8R5G - chains Z and Y of the 12 polymer chains in the assembly; structure by electron microscopy, 4.28 A resolution (low resolution: residue-level contacts below are approximate; hydrogen-bond / salt-bridge calls are withheld).

[Chain Z (and Y)]
Molecule: Putative neck protein
Organism: Staphylococcus phage 812
Notes: chain Y of this document is another copy of the same molecule, construct and numbering; everything in this record applies to it too
Reference sequence: A1YTN6 (A1YTN6_9CAUD); numbering as in UniProt (aligned over 1-302)
Sequence (302 residues; each row starts with the number of its first residue):
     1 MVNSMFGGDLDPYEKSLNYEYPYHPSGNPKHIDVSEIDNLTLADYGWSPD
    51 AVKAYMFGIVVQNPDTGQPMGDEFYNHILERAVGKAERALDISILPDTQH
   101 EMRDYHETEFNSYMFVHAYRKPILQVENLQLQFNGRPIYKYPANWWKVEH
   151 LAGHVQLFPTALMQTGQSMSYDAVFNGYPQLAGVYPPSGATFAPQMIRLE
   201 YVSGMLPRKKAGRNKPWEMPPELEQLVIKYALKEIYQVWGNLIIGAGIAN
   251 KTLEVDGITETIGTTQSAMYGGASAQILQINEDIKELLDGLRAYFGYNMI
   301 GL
Disordered / not traced: 1-15, 162-189

[Chain Z / chain Y interface]
Residue-residue contacts (83):
  Ser26(Z) - Gly135(Y)
  Ala54(Z) - Phe74(Y)
  Tyr55(Z) - His77(Y)
  Tyr55(Z) - Ile78(Y)
  Tyr55(Z) - Val238(Y)
  Phe57(Z) - Gln62(Y)
  Phe57(Z) - Asn63(Y)
  Phe57(Z) - Gln68(Y)
  Phe57(Z) - Pro69(Y)
  Phe57(Z) - Met70(Y)
  Phe57(Z) - Val238(Y)
  Phe57(Z) - Leu242(Y)
  Gly58(Z) - Asn63(Y)
  Gly58(Z) - Pro64(Y)
  Ile59(Z) - Asn241(Y)
  Tyr113(Z) - Phe192(Y)
  Tyr113(Z) - Ala193(Y)
  Asn144(Z) - Asn134(Y)
  Lys147(Z) - Pro194(Y)
  Lys147(Z) - Gln195(Y)
  Val148(Z) - Gln195(Y)
  Gln156(Z) - Pro194(Y)
  Phe158(Z) - Phe133(Y)
  Phe158(Z) - Asn134(Y)
  Phe158(Z) - Pro194(Y)
  Thr160(Z) - Asn134(Y)
  Arg208(Z) - Glu80(Y)
  Arg208(Z) - Arg81(Y)
  Lys210(Z) - Asp97(Y)
  Ala211(Z) - Glu80(Y)
  Ala211(Z) - Leu95(Y)
  Gly212(Z) - Glu80(Y)
  Gly212(Z) - Leu95(Y)
  Arg213(Z) - Ile37(Y)
  Arg213(Z) - Leu40(Y)
  Arg213(Z) - Pro96(Y)
  Arg213(Z) - Asp97(Y)
  Asn214(Z) - Arg88(Y)
  Glu222(Z) - Gly84(Y)
  Glu222(Z) - Lys85(Y)
  Glu222(Z) - Arg88(Y)
  Glu224(Z) - Arg81(Y)
  Gln225(Z) - Arg81(Y)
  Gln225(Z) - Lys85(Y)
  Lys229(Z) - Glu234(Y)
  Lys229(Z) - Gln237(Y)
  Tyr236(Z) - Asn241(Y)
  Trp239(Z) - Ala246(Y)
  Ile244(Z) - Ile248(Y)
  Gly257(Z) - Glu254(Y)
  Gly257(Z) - Asp256(Y)
  Ile258(Z) - Glu254(Y)
  Ile258(Z) - Val255(Y)
  Thr259(Z) - Leu253(Y)
  Thr259(Z) - Glu254(Y)
  Glu260(Z) - Thr252(Y)
  Glu260(Z) - Leu253(Y)
  Thr261(Z) - Lys251(Y)
  Thr261(Z) - Thr252(Y)
  Ile262(Z) - Asn250(Y)
  Gly263(Z) - Ile248(Y)
  Gly263(Z) - Ala249(Y)
  Gly263(Z) - Asn250(Y)
  Thr264(Z) - Gly247(Y)
  Thr265(Z) - Gly247(Y)
  Thr265(Z) - Ser267(Y)
  Thr265(Z) - Ala268(Y)
  Ser267(Z) - Ala268(Y)
  Tyr270(Z) - Ala268(Y)
  Tyr270(Z) - Met269(Y)
  Gly271(Z) - Ala268(Y)
  Ser274(Z) - Ala268(Y)
  Ala275(Z) - Tyr270(Y)
  Ala275(Z) - Gly271(Y)
  Gln276(Z) - Asn241(Y)
  Gln279(Z) - Gln237(Y)
  Gln279(Z) - Ile277(Y)
  Glu282(Z) - Asn281(Y)
  Asp283(Z) - Lys85(Y)
  Asp283(Z) - Glu234(Y)
  Glu286(Z) - Tyr230(Y)
  Glu286(Z) - Lys233(Y)
  Tyr294(Z) - Arg88(Y)
Also at the interface, not in a pair above, chain Z (57 interface residues in all): Gly27, Trp145, Glu149, Lys215, Pro221, Ile243, Leu278, Ile280, Leu287, Gly290, Leu291
Also at the interface, not in a pair above, chain Y (57 interface residues in all): Glu87, Thr98, Tyr119, Arg120, Ala190, Gln266

[Overview]
Chain Z and chain Y each contribute 57 residues to their interface.
Both chains are Putative neck protein (Staphylococcus phage 812). Entry 8R5G (Neck-tail junction of phage 812
virion (C6)) was determined by electron microscopy (same publication as 8Q01, 8Q1I, 8Q7D, 8QEK, 8QEM, 8QJE,
8QKH and 8R69).
